PDB entry 4RJ6 | X-ray diffraction, 2.70 A resolution | chain A

Chain A:
Protein: Epidermal growth factor receptor
From: Homo sapiens
Notes: EC 2.7.10.1; fragment: kinase domain
UniProt: P00533 (EGFR_HUMAN); residue numbers follow UniProt; this construct covers 695-1022
Sequence (331 residues; each row starts with the number of its first residue):
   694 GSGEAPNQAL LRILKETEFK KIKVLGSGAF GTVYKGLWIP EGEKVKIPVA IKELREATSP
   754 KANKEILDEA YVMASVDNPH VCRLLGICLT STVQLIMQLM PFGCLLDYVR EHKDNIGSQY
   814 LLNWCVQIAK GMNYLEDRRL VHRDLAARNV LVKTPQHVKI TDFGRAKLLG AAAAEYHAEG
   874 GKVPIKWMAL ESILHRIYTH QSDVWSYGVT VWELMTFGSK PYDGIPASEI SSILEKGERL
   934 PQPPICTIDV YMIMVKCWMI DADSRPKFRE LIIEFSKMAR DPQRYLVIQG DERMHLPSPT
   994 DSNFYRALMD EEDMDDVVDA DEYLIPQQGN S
Disordered / not traced: 694-696, 747-750, 862-875, 999-1005, 1019-1024
Sequence notes: expression tag (694, 1023-1024); engineered mutation M790 (Thr in P00533), R858 (Leu in P00533), A865 (Glu in P00533), A866 (Glu in P00533), A867 (Lys in P00533)
Residues lining bound ligands: 3R0 (N-[2-(4-methoxypiperidin-1-yl)pyrimidin-4-yl]-2-(1H-pyrazol-4-yl)-3H-imidazo[4,5-c]pyridin-6-amine): L718, G719, S720, F723, V726, A743, K745, E762, M766, M790, Q791, L792, M793, P794, G796, L844, T854, D855
UniProt features mapped onto this chain:
  - active site: D837 (Proton acceptor)
  - binding site (ATP): L718 to V726, K745, D855
  - site: Y1016 (Important for interaction with PIK3C2B)
  - modified residue: S695 (Phosphoserine), K745 (N6-(2-hydroxyisobutyryl)lysine), Y869 (Phosphotyrosine), S991 (Phosphoserine), S995 (Phosphoserine), Y998 (Phosphotyrosine), Y1016 (Phosphotyrosine)
  - cross-link (Glycyl lysine isopeptide (Lys-Gly)): K716 (interchain with G-Cter in ubiquitin), K737 (interchain with G-Cter in ubiquitin), K754 (interchain with G-Cter in ubiquitin), K757 (interchain with G-Cter in ubiquitin), K929 (interchain with G-Cter in ubiquitin), K960 (interchain with G-Cter in ubiquitin), K970 (interchain with G-Cter in ubiquitin)
  - natural variant: E709 (E709A: Found in a lung cancer sample; E709G: Found in a lung cancer sample; E709K: Found in a lung cancer sample), G719 (G719A: Found in a lung cancer sample; G719C: Found in a lung cancer sample; G719D: Found in a lung cancer sample; G719S: Found in a lung cancer sample), G724 (G724S: Found in a lung cancer sample), E734 (E734K: Found in a lung cancer sample), E746 to S752 (sequence variant, change not given here; Found in a lung cancer sample), E746 to T751 (sequence variant, change not given here; Found in a lung cancer sample), E746 to A750 (deletion: Found in a lung cancer sample), E746 (deletion: Found in a lung cancer sample), L747 to T751 (deletion: Found in a lung cancer sample), L747 to E749 (deletion: Found in a lung cancer sample), L747 (L747F: Found in a lung cancer sample), R748 (R748P: Found in a lung cancer sample), 12 further natural variant entries in UniProt
  - mutagenesis: P699 (P699A: Reduced phosphorylation), N700 (N700A: Abolishes phosphorylation), L704 (L704A: Abolishes phosphorylation), R705 (R705A: Abolishes phosphorylation), I706 (I706A: Abolishes phosphorylation), K745 (K745A/M: Abolishes kinase activity), D974 (D974A: Strongly reduced phosphorylation), R977 (R977A: Reduced phosphorylation), E1005 to D1006 (Constitutively activated kinase), Y1016 (Y1016F: 50% decrease in interaction with PIK3C2B. 65% decrease in interaction with PIK3C2B; when associated with F-1197. Abolishes interaction with PIK3C2B; when associated with F-1197 and F-1092)
From the paper describing this entry:
  - binding site for 3R0: K745, E762

Overview:
Ligands of chain A: compound 3R0. UniProt lists active-site residue D837, 11 ATP-binding residues and 11
mutagenesis sites. The paper reports a binding site for 3R0 at K745 and E762.
Chain A is Epidermal growth factor receptor (Homo sapiens); the structure, EGFR kinase (T790M/L858R) with
inhibitor compound 4, was determined by X-ray diffraction, deposited together with 4RJ3, 4RJ4, 4RJ5, 4RJ7 and
4RJ8.
